9G06 - chains N and B of the 24 polymer chains in the assembly; structure by electron microscopy, 2.85 A resolution.

== Chain N ==
Molecule: Small ribosomal subunit protein uS14
Organism: Escherichia coli
Reference sequence: P0AG59 (RS14_ECOLI); numbering as in UniProt (aligned over 1-101)
Sequence (101 residues; each row starts with the number of its first residue):
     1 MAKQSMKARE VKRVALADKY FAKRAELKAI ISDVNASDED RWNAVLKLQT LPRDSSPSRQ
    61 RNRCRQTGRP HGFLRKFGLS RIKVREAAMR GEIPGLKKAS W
Not modelled in the structure: 1

== Chain B ==
Molecule: 16S ribosomal RNA
Organism: Escherichia coli
Sequence (1545 nucleotides; row label = number of the first residue in the row; a row labelled like 1082A-1082C holds insertion residues (1082A, then the next letters in order)):
     1 AAAUUGAAGA GUUUGAUCAU GGCUCAGAUU GAACGCUGGC GGCAGGCCUA ACACAUGCAA
    61 GUCGAACGGU AACAGGAAGA AGCUUGCUUC UUUGCUGACG AGUGGCGGAC GGGUGAGUAA
   121 UGUCUGGGAA ACUGCCUGAU GGAGGGGGAU AACUACUGGA AACGGUAGCU AAUACCGCAU
   181 AACGUCGCAA GACCAAAGAG GGGGACCUUC GGGCCUCUUG CCAUCGGAUG UGCCCAGAUG
   241 GGAUUAGCUA GUAGGUGGGG UAACGGCUCA CCUAGGCGAC GAUCCCUAGC UGGUCUGAGA
   301 GGAUGACCAG CCACACUGGA ACUGAGACAC GGUCCAGACU CCUACGGGAG GCAGCAGUGG
   361 GGAAUAUUGC ACAAUGGGCG CAAGCCUGAU GCAGCCAUGC CGCGUGUAUG AAGAAGCCCU
   421 UCGGGUUGUA AAGUACUUUC AGCGGGGAGG AAGGGAGUAA AGUUAAUACC UUUGCUCAUU
   481 GACGUUACCC GCAGAAGAAG CACCGGCUAA CUCCGUGCCA GCAGCCXCGG UAAUACGGAG
   541 GGUGCAAGCG UUAAUCGGAA UUACUGGGCG UAAAGCGCAC GCAGGCGGUU UGUUAAGUCA
   601 GAUGUGAAAU CCCCGGGCUC AACCUGGGAA CUGCAUCUGA UACUGGCAAG CUUGAGUCUC
   661 GUAGAGGGGG GUAGAAUUCC AGGUGUAGCG GUGAAAUGCG UAGAGAUCUG GAGGAAUACC
   721 GGUGGCGAAG GCGGCCCCCU GGACGAAGAC UGACGCUCAG GUGCGAAAGC GUGGGGAGCA
   781 AACAGGAUUA GAUACCCUGG UAGUCCACGC CGUAAACGAU GUCGACUUGG AGGUUGUGCC
   841 CUUGAGGCGU GGCUUCCGGA GCUAACGCGU UAAGUCGACC GCCUGGGGAG UACGGCCGCA
   901 AGGUUAAAAC UCAAAUGAAU UGACGGGGGC CCGCACAAGC GGUGGAGCAU GUGGUUUAAU
   961 UCGAUGXAAC GCGAAGAACC UUACCUGGUC UUGACAUCCA CGGAAGUUUU CAGAGAUGAG
  1021 AAUGUGCCUU CGGGAACCGU GAGACAGGUG CUGCAUGGCU GUCGUCAGCU CGUGUUGUGA
  1081 AA
1082A-1082C AAC
  1083 UGUUGGGUUA AGUCCCGCAA CGAGCGCAAC CCUUAUCCUU UGUUGCCAGC GGUCCGGCCG
  1143 GGAACUCAAA GGAGACUGCC AGUGAUAAAC UGGAGGAAGG UGGGGAUGAC GUCAAGUCAU
  1203 CAUGGCCCUU ACGACCAGGG CUACACACGU GCUACAAUGG CGCAUACAAA GAGAAGCGAC
  1263 CUCGCGAGAG CAAGCGGACC UCAUAAAGUG CGUCGUAGUC CGGAUUGGAG UCUGCAACUC
  1323 GACUCCAUGA AGUCGGAAUC GCUAGUAAUC GUGGAUCAGA AUGCCACGGU GAAUACGUUC
  1383 CCGGGCCUUG UACACACCGC CCGUXACACC AUGGGAGUGG GUUGCAAAAG AAGUAGGUAG
  1443 CUUAACCUUC GGGAGGGCGC UUACCACUUU GUGAUUCAUG ACUGGGGUGA AGUCGUAACA
  1503 AGGUAACCGU AGGGGAACCU GCGGUUGGAU CACCUCCUUA
Not modelled in the structure: 79-92, 205-213, 841-845, 1082A-1082C, 1168, 1534-1542
Modified residues: PSU (pseudouridine-5'-monophosphate) at position 516, G7M (N7-methyl-guanosine-5'-monophosphate) at position 527, 2MG (2N-methylguanosine-5'-monophosphate) at position 966, 5MC (5-methylcytidine-5'-monophosphate) at position 967, 2MG (2N-methylguanosine-5'-monophosphate) at position 1207, 4OC (4n,o2'-methylcytidine-5'-monophosphate) at position 1402, 5MC (5-methylcytidine-5'-monophosphate) at position 1407, UR3 (3-methyluridine-5'-monophoshate) at position 1498, 2MG (2N-methylguanosine-5'-monophosphate) at position 1516, MA6 (6N-dimethyladenosine-5'-monophoshate) at position 1518, MA6 (6N-dimethyladenosine-5'-monophoshate) at position 1519
Metal / ion sites: K+ site 1: U5 (shared with 5 residues of chain D); K+ site 2: G11, U12, G21, G22; Mg2+ site 1 near G21 (its only coordinating residue here); Mg2+ site 2: C48, G115; Mg2+ site 3: A59, C386, U387; K+ site 3: G61, U62, G104, G105; Mg2+ site 4 near G100 (its only coordinating residue here); K+ site 4: G107, G324, G326; K+ site 5: G107, G108, G326; Mg2+ site 5: A109, G331; K+ site 6: C110, G111; Mg2+ site 6 near G111 (its only coordinating residue here); 18 more K+ sites not listed; 36 more Mg2+ sites not listed
Residues lining bound ligands: A1IC4 ((2S,3S)-2-[[(2S)-2-[[(2S,4S)-5-aminocarbonyloxy-4-oxidanyl-2-[[(2S,3R)-3-oxidanylpiperidin-2-yl]carbonylamino]pentanoyl]amino]-3-(1H-imidazol-4-yl)propanoyl]amino]-3-(2-chloranyl-1H-imidazol-4-yl)-3-oxidanyl-propanoic acid): G693, U788, U789, G791, A792, A794, C795, C796, U1506

== Interface between chain N and chain B ==
Residue-residue contacts (87; chain N residue first):
  Ala2(N) with U1049(B), base contact; U1202(B), phosphate contact; C1203(B), hydrogen bond to the phosphate
  Lys3(N) with G1048(B), phosphate contact; U1049(B), phosphate contact; A1216(B), salt bridge to the phosphate
  Gln4(N) with C995(B), sugar contact; G1047(B), phosphate contact; G1048(B), hydrogen bond to the phosphate
  Ser5(N) with A994(B), base contact; A1216(B), hydrogen bond to the phosphate; C1217(B), phosphate contact
  Met6(N) with U981(B), phosphate contact; U982(B), phosphate contact; A983(B), phosphate contact
  Ala8(N) with A994(B), sugar contact; C995(B), sugar contact
  Arg9(N) with U981(B), salt bridge to the phosphate; A983(B), salt bridge to the phosphate; C1217(B), salt bridge to the phosphate
  Arg13(N) with C980(B), hydrogen bond to the phosphate; U981(B), salt bridge to the phosphate
  Lys19(N) with U1007(B), salt bridge to the phosphate; U1008(B), salt bridge to the phosphate
  Phe21(N) with A1257(B), base contact
  Lys23(N) with U1009(B), salt bridge to the phosphate
  Arg24(N) with C1317(B), salt bridge to the phosphate
  Lys28(N) with C1317(B), salt bridge to the phosphate
  Val34(N) with G1272(B), sugar contact
  Leu48(N) with C1317(B), sugar contact
  Gln49(N) with C1317(B), hydrogen bond to the sugar
  Arg53(N) with C979(B), hydrogen bond to the sugar; A1219(B), phosphate contact; G1220(B), salt bridge to the phosphate; C1317(B), hydrogen bond to the base
  Ser56(N) with G1316(B), hydrogen bond to the phosphate; C1317(B), hydrogen bond to the phosphate
  Pro57(N) with C1317(B), phosphate contact
  Ser58(N) with C979(B), hydrogen bond to the base; C980(B), base contact; G1316(B), phosphate contact; A1360(B), base contact
  Arg59(N) with C979(B), hydrogen bond to the base; C980(B), hydrogen bond to the sugar; A1219(B), salt bridge to the phosphate
  Arg61(N) with A977(B), salt bridge to the phosphate; U981(B), hydrogen bond to the sugar
  Asn62(N) with C1359(B), hydrogen bond to the phosphate
  Arg63(N) with U981(B), hydrogen bond to the phosphate; U982(B), salt bridge to the phosphate
  Thr67(N) with U1202(B), hydrogen bond to the sugar; C1203(B), sugar contact
  Arg69(N) with G973(B), hydrogen bond to the sugar; A974(B), salt bridge to the phosphate; U1202(B), hydrogen bond to the sugar
  Pro70(N) with U981(B), phosphate contact; U982(B), phosphate contact
  His71(N) with A974(B), hydrogen bond to the sugar; G976(B), salt bridge to the phosphate; A977(B), salt bridge to the phosphate
  Gly72(N) with A974(B), phosphate contact; A975(B), sugar contact; G976(B), hydrogen bond to the phosphate
  Phe73(N) with U1358(B), sugar contact; C1359(B), phosphate contact
  Leu74(N) with A1357(B), sugar contact; U1358(B), phosphate contact
  Arg75(N) with U1358(B), salt bridge to the phosphate; C1359(B), salt bridge to the phosphate; A1360(B), salt bridge to the phosphate
  Arg81(N) with G973(B), hydrogen bond to the phosphate; A974(B), salt bridge to the phosphate
  Ile82(N) with U1202(B), base contact
  Lys83(N) with C1203(B), sugar contact
  Arg85(N) with C1059(B), hydrogen bond to the phosphate; U1060(B), salt bridge to the phosphate
  Lys98(N) with A1188(B), hydrogen bond to the phosphate; U1189(B), salt bridge to the phosphate
  Ser100(N) with C1114(B), hydrogen bond to the sugar; U1115(B), sugar contact; G1187(B), hydrogen bond to the base; A1188(B), sugar contact
  Trp101(N) with U1115(B), hydrogen bond to the sugar; G1186(B), hydrogen bond to the base; G1187(B), sugar contact; A1368(B), hydrogen bond to the phosphate; C1369(B), hydrogen bond to the phosphate
Interface residues without a listed pair, chain N (42 interface residues in all): Asp18, Ser32, Asp54
Interface residues without a listed pair, chain B (43 interface residues in all): C1218

== Overview ==
Chain N and chain B form an interface of 42 and 43 residues respectively, with 29 hydrogen bonds and 23 salt
bridges. Polar contacts include Arg53(N)-C1317(B), Ser58(N)-C979(B) and Arg59(N)-C979(B). Bound to chain B:
compound A1IC4. G11(B), U12(B), G21(B) and G22(B) form the K+ site 2.
Chain N is Small ribosomal subunit protein uS14 and chain B is 16S ribosomal RNA, both from Escherichia coli;
the structure, Structure of 30S-IF1-IF3-mRNA-fMet-tRNA-GE81112A complex, was determined by electron microscopy
together with 9FCO, 9FDA and 9FIB from the same study.
